PDB entry 9FNN | electron microscopy, 2.85 A resolution | chains A and B of the 15 polymer chains in the assembly

# Chain A
Protein: Cellulose synthase catalytic subunit [UDP-forming]
From: Escherichia coli
Notes: EC 2.4.1.12; engineered mutation(s): HA-FLAG-tagged at C-terminue
Sequence (908 residues; numbered 1 to 908; the number before each row is that of its first residue):
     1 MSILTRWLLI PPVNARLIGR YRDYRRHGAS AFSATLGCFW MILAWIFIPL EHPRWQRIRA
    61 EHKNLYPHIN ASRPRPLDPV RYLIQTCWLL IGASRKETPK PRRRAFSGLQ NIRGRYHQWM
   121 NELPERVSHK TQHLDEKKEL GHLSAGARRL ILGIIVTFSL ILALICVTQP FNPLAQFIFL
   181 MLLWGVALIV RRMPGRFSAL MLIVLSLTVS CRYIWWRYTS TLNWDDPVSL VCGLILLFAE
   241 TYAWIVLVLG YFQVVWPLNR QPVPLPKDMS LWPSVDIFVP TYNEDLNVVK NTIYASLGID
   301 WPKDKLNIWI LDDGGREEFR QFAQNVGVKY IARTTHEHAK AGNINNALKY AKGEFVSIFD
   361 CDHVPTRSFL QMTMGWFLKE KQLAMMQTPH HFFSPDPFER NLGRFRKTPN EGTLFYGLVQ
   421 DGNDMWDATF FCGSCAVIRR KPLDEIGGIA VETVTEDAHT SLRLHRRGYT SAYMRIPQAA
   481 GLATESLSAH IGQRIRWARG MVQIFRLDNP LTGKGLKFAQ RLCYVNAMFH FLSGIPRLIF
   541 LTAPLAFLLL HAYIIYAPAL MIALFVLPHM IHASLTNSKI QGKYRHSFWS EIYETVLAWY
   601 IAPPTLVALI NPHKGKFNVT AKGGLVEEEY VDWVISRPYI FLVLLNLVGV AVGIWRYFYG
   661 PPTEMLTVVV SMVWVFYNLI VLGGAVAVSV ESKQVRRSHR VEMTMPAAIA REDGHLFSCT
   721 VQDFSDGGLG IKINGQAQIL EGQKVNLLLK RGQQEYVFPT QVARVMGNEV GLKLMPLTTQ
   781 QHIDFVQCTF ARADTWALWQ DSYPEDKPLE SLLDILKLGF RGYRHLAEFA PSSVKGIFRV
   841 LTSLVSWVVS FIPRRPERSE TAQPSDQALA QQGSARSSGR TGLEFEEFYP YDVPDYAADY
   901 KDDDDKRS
Disordered / not traced: 95-141, 612-624, 854-908
Ligand contacts:
  - c-di-GMP (C2E; 9,9'-[(2R,3R,3aS,5S,7aR,9R,10R,10aS,12S,14aR)-3,5,10,12-tetrahydroxy-5,12-dioxidooctahydro-2H,7H-difuro[3,2-d:3',2'-j][1,3,7,9,2,8]tetraoxadiphosphacyclododecine-2,9-diyl]bis(2-amino-1,9-dihydro-6H-purin-6-one)), molecule 1: Lys693, Gln694, Val695, Arg696, Arg700, Arg764, Met766
  - c-di-GMP (C2E), molecule 2: Val695, Arg696, Arg697, Ser698, Arg700, Asp723, Phe724, Ser725, Gly727, Gly728, Leu729, Gly730, Ala763, Arg764, Gly771, Leu772, Lys773
What the authors report for this chain:
  - binding site for c-di-GMP: Arg696

# Chain B
Protein: Cyclic di-GMP-binding protein
From: Escherichia coli
Notes: engineered mutation(s): C-terminal tail only in refined structure
Reference sequence: A0A061KLG7 (A0A061KLG7_ECOLX); residues -704 to 74 here correspond to UniProt positions 1-779 (UniProt number = residue number + 705)
Sequence (779 residues; numbered -704 to 74; the number before each row is that of its first residue; numbers below 1 keep their minus sign (Met-704 is residue -704)):
  -704 MKRKLFWICA VAMGMSAFPS FMTQATPATQ PLINAEPAVA AQTEQNPQVG QVMPGVQGAD
  -644 APVVAQNGPS RDVKLTFAQI APPPGSMVLR GINPNGSIEF GMRSDEVVTK AMLNLEYTPS
  -584 PSLLPVQSQL KVYLNDELMG VLPVTKEQLG KKTLAQMPIN PLFITDFNRV RLEFVGHYQD
  -524 VCENPASTTL WLDVGRSSGL DLTYQTLNVK NDLSHFPVPF FDPRDNRTNT LPMVFAGAPD
  -464 VGLQQASAIV ASWFGSRSGW RGQNFPVLYN QLPDRNAIVF ATNDKRPDFL RDHPAVKAPV
  -404 IEMINHPQNP YVKLLVVFGR DDKDLLQAAK GIAQGNILFR GESVVVNEVK PLLPRKPYDA
  -344 PNWVRTDRPV TFGELKTYEE QLQSSGLEPA AINVSLNLPP DLYLMRSTGI DMDINYRYTM
  -284 PPVKDSSRMD ISLNNQFLQS FNLSSKQEAN RLLLRIPVLQ GLLDGKTDVS IPALKLGATN
  -224 QLRFDFEYMN PMPGGSVDNC ITFQPVQNHV VIGDDSTIDF SKYYHFIPMP DLRAFANAGF
  -164 PFSRMADLSQ TITVMPKAPN EAQMETLLNT VGFIGAQTGF PAINLTVTDD GSTIQGKDAD
  -104 IMIIGGIPDK LKDDKQIDLL VQATESWVKT PMRQTPFPGI VPDESDRAAE TRSTLTSSGA
   -44 MAAVIGFQSP YNDQRSVIAL LADSPRGYEM LNDAVNDSGK RATMFGSVAV IRESGINSLR
    16 VGDVYYVGHL PWFERLWYAL ANHPILLAVL AAISVILLAW VLWRLLRIIS RRRLNPDNE
Disordered / not traced: -704 to 25, 71-74

# Interface between chain A and chain B
Contacting residue pairs (55):
  Leu152(A) with Trp55(B), hydrophobic; Arg59(B)
  Val156(A) with Val56(B), hydrophobic
  Ser159(A) with Ser49(B); Leu52(B); Leu53(B)
  Leu162(A) with Leu45(B); Ser49(B)
  Ile165(A) with Leu31(B), hydrophobic; Leu42(B), hydrophobic
  Cys166(A) with Leu42(B), hydrophobic; Ala46(B), hydrophobic
  Thr168(A) with Trp32(B), hydrogen bond (backbone-side chain)
  Gln169(A) with Trp32(B), hydrogen bond (side chain-backbone); Leu35(B), hydrogen bond (side chain-backbone); Ala36(B); Leu42(B)
  Pro170(A) with Trp32(B)
  Phe171(A) with Ala36(B); Leu42(B), hydrophobic
  Asn172(A) with Ala36(B); Asn37(B), hydrogen bond
  Ala175(A) with Pro39(B)
  Ile178(A) with Pro39(B), hydrophobic
  Phe179(A) with Pro39(B); Leu42(B), hydrophobic
  Leu182(A) with Pro39(B); Ile40(B), hydrophobic; Ala43(B), hydrophobic
  Phe197(A) with Ile51(B); Ala54(B); Trp55(B); Trp58(B), hydrophobic
  Leu200(A) with Leu57(B), hydrophobic
  Met201(A) with Val50(B); Ile51(B), hydrophobic; Ala54(B), hydrophobic
  Val204(A) with Val50(B), hydrophobic
  Leu205(A) with Val50(B), hydrophobic
  Val255(A) with Leu61(B), hydrophobic
  Trp256(A) with Trp58(B); Leu61(B), hydrophobic; Arg62(B); Ser65(B)
  Leu258(A) with Arg68(B); Leu69(B), hydrophobic
  Arg260(A) with Arg68(B); Leu69(B)
  Trp376(A) with Leu69(B)
  Asp424(A) with Arg68(B), salt bridge
  Met425(A) with Ser65(B); Arg68(B)
  Trp426(A) with Leu61(B), hydrophobic
  Asp427(A) with Arg68(B), salt bridge
  Ser471(A) with Arg68(B), hydrogen bond (backbone-side chain)
Also at the interface, not in a pair above, chain A (39 interface residues in all): Arg148, Ile155, Phe158, Leu160, Ala163, Leu183, Lys379, Glu380, Thr470
Also at the interface, not in a pair above, chain B (29 interface residues in all): Ile48, Ile64

# Summary
39 residues of chain A and 29 residues of chain B are in contact; the contacts include 5 hydrogen bonds and 2
salt bridges. Polar contacts include Asp424(A)-Arg68(B), Asp427(A)-Arg68(B) and Thr168(A)-Trp32(B). Ligands of
chain A: c-di-GMP. From the paper: a binding site for c-di-GMP at Arg696(A).
Chain A is Cellulose synthase catalytic subunit [UDP-forming] and chain B is Cyclic di-GMP-binding protein,
both from Escherichia coli; the structure, Cryo-EM structure of the c-di-GMP-saturated 'crown'less Bcs
macrocomplex for cellulose secretion in E. coli, was determined by electron microscopy, deposited together
with 9FMV, 9FMZ, 9FO7, 9FP0 and 9FP2.
